Entry 2IKO (X-ray diffraction, 1.90 A resolution); this record covers chains A and B.

== Chain A (and B) ==
Name: Renin
Source organism: Homo sapiens
Notes: EC 3.4.23.15; chain B of this document is another copy of the same molecule, construct and numbering; everything in this record applies to it too
Reference sequence: P00797 (RENI_HUMAN); residues -4 to 335 here correspond to UniProt positions 67-406 (UniProt number = residue number + 71)
Chain sequence (340 residues; each row starts with the number of its first residue; numbers below 1 keep their minus sign (Leu-4 is residue -4)):
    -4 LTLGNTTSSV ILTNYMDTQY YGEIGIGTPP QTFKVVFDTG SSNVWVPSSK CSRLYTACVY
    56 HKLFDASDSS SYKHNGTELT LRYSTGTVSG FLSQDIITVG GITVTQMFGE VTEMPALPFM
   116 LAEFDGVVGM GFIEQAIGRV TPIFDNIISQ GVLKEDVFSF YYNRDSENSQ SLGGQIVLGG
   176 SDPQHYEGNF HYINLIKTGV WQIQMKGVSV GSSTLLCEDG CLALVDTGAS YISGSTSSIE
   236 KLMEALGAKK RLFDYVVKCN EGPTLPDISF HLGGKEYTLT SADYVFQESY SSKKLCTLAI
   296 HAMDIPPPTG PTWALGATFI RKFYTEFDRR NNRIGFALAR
Not modelled in the structure: -4 to -3 (chain B: -4 to -3, 77-82)
Disulfide bonds: Cys46-Cys53, Cys212-Cys216, Cys254-Cys291
Residues lining bound ligands: 7IG (5-{4-[(3,5-difluorobenzyl)amino]phenyl}-6-ethylpyrimidine-2,4-diamine): Gln14, Val31, Asp33, Gly35, Tyr55, Tyr78, Ser79, Thr80, Pro113, Phe114, Leu116, Ala117, Phe119, Val122, Asp221, Gly223, Ala224
Curated features (UniProtKB/Swiss-Prot):
  - active site: Asp33, Asp221
  - glycosylation (N-linked (GlcNAc...) asparagine): Asn0, Asn70

== Chain A / chain B interface ==
Contacting residue pairs (41; chain A residue first):
  Asp12(A) - Gln165(B)
  Arg159(A) - Ile6(B)
  Arg159(A) - Gln165(B)
  Asp160(A) - Ser164(B)
  Asp160(A) - Gln165(B)  hydrogen bond (backbone-backbone)
  Asp160(A) - Ser166(B)
  Ser161(A) - Ser164(B)  hydrogen bond (backbone-side chain)
  Glu162(A) - Ser161(B)  hydrogen bond
  Glu162(A) - Asn163(B)
  Glu162(A) - Ser164(B)
  Asn163(A) - Arg335(B)  hydrogen bond (side chain-backbone)
  Gln165(A) - Arg335(B)  hydrogen bond
  Glu182(A) - Ser3(B)
  Glu182(A) - Ser4(B)  hydrogen bond (side chain-backbone)
  Glu182(A) - Gly95(B)
  Pro258(A) - Tyr10(B)  hydrophobic
  Pro258(A) - Lys29(B)
  Pro258(A) - Glu118(B)
  Thr259(A) - Glu118(B)
  Asp262(A) - Thr27(B)  hydrogen bond
  Asp262(A) - Lys29(B)
  Asp262(A) - Lys57(B)
  Thr273(A) - Glu18(B)
  Thr273(A) - Thr27(B)
  Thr275(A) - Glu18(B)
  Thr275(A) - Lys29(B)
  Ser276(A) - Lys29(B)
  Ala277(A) - Thr8(B)
  Val280(A) - Gln165(B)  hydrogen bond (backbone-side chain)
  Phe281(A) - Gln165(B)
  Gln282(A) - Gln165(B)  hydrogen bond (backbone-side chain)
  Glu283(A) - Glu162(B)
  Ser284(A) - Glu162(B)
  Tyr285(A) - Asn9(B)  hydrogen bond (side chain-backbone)
  Tyr285(A) - Tyr10(B)  hydrophobic
  Tyr285(A) - Met11(B)  hydrogen bond (side chain-backbone)
  Tyr285(A) - Asp160(B)  hydrogen bond
  Lys317(A) - Glu18(B)  salt bridge
  Leu333(A) - Gly95(B)
  Arg335(A) - Thr2(B)  hydrogen bond
  Arg335(A) - Ser4(B)
Other interface residues (no listed pair), chain A (27 interface residues in all): Gly183, Leu260, Ala334
Other interface residues (no listed pair), chain B (25 interface residues in all): Gly96, Leu167, Gln179

== In short ==
The interface between chain A and chain B involves 27 residues on one side and 25 on the other, with 13
hydrogen bonds and 1 salt bridge. Among the polar pairs are Lys317(A)-Glu18(B), Ser161(A)-Ser164(B) and
Glu162(A)-Ser161(B). Chain A binds compound 7IG.
Chain A and chain B are both Renin (Homo sapiens); the structure, Crystal Structure of Human Renin Complexed
with Inhibitor, was determined by X-ray diffraction (same publication as 2IKU and 2IL2).
